3OJF - chains A and D of the 4 polymer chains in the assembly; structure by X-ray diffraction, 2.20 A resolution.

[Chain A (and D)]
Name: Enoyl-[acyl-carrier-protein] reductase (FabL) (NADPH)
Source organism: Bacillus cereus
Notes: EC 1.3.1.9; chain D of this document is another copy of the same molecule, construct and numbering; everything in this record applies to it too
UniProtKB: Q81GI3 (Q81GI3_BACCR); residues 1-256 here = UniProt positions 1-256
Sequence (257 residues; row label = number of the first residue in the row):
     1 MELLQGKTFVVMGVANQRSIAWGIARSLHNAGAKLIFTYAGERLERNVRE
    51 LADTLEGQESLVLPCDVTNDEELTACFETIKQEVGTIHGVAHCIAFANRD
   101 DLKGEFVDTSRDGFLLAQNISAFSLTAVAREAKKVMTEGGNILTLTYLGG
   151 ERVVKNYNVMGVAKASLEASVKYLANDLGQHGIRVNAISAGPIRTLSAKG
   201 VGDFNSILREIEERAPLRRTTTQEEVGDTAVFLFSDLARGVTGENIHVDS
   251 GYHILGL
Differences from the reference sequence: expression tag (257)
Residues lining bound ligands:
  - IMJ ((2E)-N-[(1,2-dimethyl-1H-indol-3-yl)methyl]-N-methyl-3-(7-oxo-5,6,7,8-tetrahydro-1,8-naphthyridin-3-yl)prop-2-enamide): Ala95, Phe96, Ala97, Arg99, Leu102, Tyr147, Val154, Lys155, Asn156, Tyr157, Met160, Lys164, Pro192, Leu196, Ser197, Lys199, Val201, Phe204, Ile207
  - NADPH (NDP; NADPH dihydro-nicotinamide-adenine-dinucleotide phosphate): Gly13, Val14, Ala15, Ser19, Ile20, Ala40, Leu44, Cys65, Asp66, Val67, Thr68, Cys93, Ile94, Ala95, Phe96, Ile120, Leu145, Thr146, Tyr147, Tyr157, Lys164, Ala190, Gly191, Pro192, Ile193, Thr195, Leu196, Ser197, Phe204
Curated features (UniProtKB/Swiss-Prot):
  - active site (Proton acceptor): Tyr147, Tyr157
  - binding site (NAD(+)): Gly13, Ser19, Ile20, Asp66, Val67, Ile94, Lys164, Ile193 to Ser197
  - binding site (substrate): Ala97
  - site: Asn205 (Involved in acyl-ACP binding)

[How chain A and chain D interact]
Residue-residue contacts - 84 pairs, chain A then chain D:
  Val67(A) with Arg111(D), hydrogen bond (backbone-side chain)
  Thr68(A) with Arg111(D)
  Asn69(A) with Arg111(D)
  Asp70(A) with Arg111(D), salt bridge
  Leu73(A) with Arg111(D)
  Glu105(A) with Lys133(D), salt bridge; Asp177(D); Gln180(D); His181(D), salt bridge
  Phe106(A) with Thr126(D); Tyr173(D), hydrophobic; Leu174(D), hydrophobic; Asp177(D), hydrogen bond (backbone-side chain)
  Val107(A) with Thr126(D); Ala129(D); Arg130(D); Leu174(D), hydrophobic; Asp177(D), hydrogen bond (backbone-side chain)
  Asp108(A) with Arg130(D), salt bridge
  Thr109(A) with Phe123(D)
  Ser110(A) with Phe123(D)
  Arg111(A) with Val67(D), hydrogen bond (side chain-backbone); Thr68(D); Asp70(D), salt bridge; Asn119(D), hydrogen bond; Phe123(D)
  Phe114(A) with Gln118(D); Phe123(D), hydrophobic; Ser166(D)
  Leu115(A) with Leu115(D)
  Gln118(A) with Phe114(D); Gln118(D); Ser166(D)
  Asn119(A) with Arg111(D), hydrogen bond; Leu115(D)
  Phe123(A) with Thr109(D); Ser110(D); Arg111(D); Phe114(D), hydrophobic
  Thr126(A) with Phe106(D); Val107(D)
  Ala129(A) with Val107(D)
  Arg130(A) with Val107(D); Asp108(D), salt bridge
  Lys133(A) with Glu105(D), salt bridge
  Gly149(A) with Tyr173(D), hydrogen bond (backbone-side chain)
  Glu151(A) with Lys172(D), hydrogen bond (backbone-side chain)
  Arg152(A) with Tyr173(D), hydrogen bond (backbone-side chain)
  Val153(A) with Lys172(D); Tyr173(D); Asn176(D)
  Val154(A) with Tyr173(D), hydrogen bond (backbone-side chain)
  Tyr157(A) with Tyr173(D)
  Asn158(A) with Tyr173(D)
  Gly161(A) with Tyr173(D)
  Val162(A) with Ser166(D); Ala169(D), hydrophobic
  Ala165(A) with Ala165(D); Ala169(D), hydrophobic
  Ser166(A) with Phe114(D); Gln118(D), hydrogen bond; Val162(D)
  Ala169(A) with Val162(D); Ala165(D), hydrophobic
  Ser170(A) with Phe106(D); Val162(D)
  Lys172(A) with Glu151(D), hydrogen bond (side chain-backbone); Val153(D)
  Tyr173(A) with Phe106(D), hydrophobic; Gly149(D), hydrogen bond (side chain-backbone); Arg152(D), hydrogen bond (side chain-backbone); Val153(D); Val154(D), hydrogen bond (side chain-backbone); Tyr157(D); Asn158(D); Gly161(D)
  Leu174(A) with Phe106(D), hydrophobic; Val107(D), hydrophobic
  Asn176(A) with Val153(D)
  Asp177(A) with Glu105(D); Phe106(D), hydrogen bond (side chain-backbone); Val107(D), hydrogen bond (side chain-backbone)
  Gln180(A) with Glu105(D)
  His181(A) with Glu105(D), salt bridge
Other interface residues (no listed pair), chain A (43 interface residues in all): Ala122, Leu178
Other interface residues (no listed pair), chain D (43 interface residues in all): Asn69, Ala122, Ala127, Ser170, Leu178

[Summary]
The chain A/chain D interface involves 43 residues from each chain, with 17 hydrogen bonds and 8 salt bridges.
Polar pairs include Asp70(A)-Arg111(D), Glu105(A)-Lys133(D) and Glu105(A)-His181(D). Bound to chain A:
compound IMJ and NADPH.
Both chains are Enoyl-[acyl-carrier-protein] reductase (FabL) (NADPH) (Bacillus cereus). Entry 3OJF (Crystal
Structure of the Bacillus cereus Enoyl-Acyl Carrier Protein Reductase with NADP+ and indole naphthyridinone
(Complex ...) was determined by X-ray diffraction, deposited together with 3OJE.
